PDB entry 8A55 | X-ray diffraction, 0.99 A resolution | chain A

[Chain A]
Molecule: Host translation inhibitor nsp1
From: Severe acute respiratory syndrome coronavirus 2
UniProt: P0DTD1 (R1AB_SARS2); residues 10-126 here = UniProt positions 10-126
Amino-acid sequence (118 residues; row label = number of the first residue in the row):
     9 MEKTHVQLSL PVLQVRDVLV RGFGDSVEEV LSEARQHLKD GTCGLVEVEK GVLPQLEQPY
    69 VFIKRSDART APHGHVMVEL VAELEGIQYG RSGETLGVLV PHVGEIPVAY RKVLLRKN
Differences from the reference sequence: initiating methionine (9)
Swiss-Prot annotation at these positions:
  - natural variant: Lys-47 (K47R: In strain: Omicron/XBB.1.5, Omicron/EG.5.1)
What the authors report for this chain:
  - conformationally variable residues (order/disorder transition): Glu-10, Lys-47, Lys-125

[Summary]
From the paper: conformational variability at Glu-10, Lys-47 and Lys-125.
Chain A is Host translation inhibitor nsp1 (Severe acute respiratory syndrome coronavirus 2); the structure,
Structure of N-terminal SARS-CoV-2 nonstructural protein 1 (nsp1) at atomic resolution, was determined by
X-ray diffraction, deposited together with 8AYS and 8AZ8.
